9BCX - chains 2 and 6 of the 16 polymer chains in the assembly; structure by electron microscopy, 6.10 A resolution (low resolution: residue-level contacts below are approximate; hydrogen-bond / salt-bridge calls are withheld).

== Chain 2 ==
Name: DNA replication licensing factor MCM2
From: Saccharomyces cerevisiae
Notes: EC 3.6.4.12
Reference sequence: P29469 (MCM2_YEAST); residues 1-868 here = UniProt positions 1-868
Sequence (868 residues; row label = number of the first residue in the row):
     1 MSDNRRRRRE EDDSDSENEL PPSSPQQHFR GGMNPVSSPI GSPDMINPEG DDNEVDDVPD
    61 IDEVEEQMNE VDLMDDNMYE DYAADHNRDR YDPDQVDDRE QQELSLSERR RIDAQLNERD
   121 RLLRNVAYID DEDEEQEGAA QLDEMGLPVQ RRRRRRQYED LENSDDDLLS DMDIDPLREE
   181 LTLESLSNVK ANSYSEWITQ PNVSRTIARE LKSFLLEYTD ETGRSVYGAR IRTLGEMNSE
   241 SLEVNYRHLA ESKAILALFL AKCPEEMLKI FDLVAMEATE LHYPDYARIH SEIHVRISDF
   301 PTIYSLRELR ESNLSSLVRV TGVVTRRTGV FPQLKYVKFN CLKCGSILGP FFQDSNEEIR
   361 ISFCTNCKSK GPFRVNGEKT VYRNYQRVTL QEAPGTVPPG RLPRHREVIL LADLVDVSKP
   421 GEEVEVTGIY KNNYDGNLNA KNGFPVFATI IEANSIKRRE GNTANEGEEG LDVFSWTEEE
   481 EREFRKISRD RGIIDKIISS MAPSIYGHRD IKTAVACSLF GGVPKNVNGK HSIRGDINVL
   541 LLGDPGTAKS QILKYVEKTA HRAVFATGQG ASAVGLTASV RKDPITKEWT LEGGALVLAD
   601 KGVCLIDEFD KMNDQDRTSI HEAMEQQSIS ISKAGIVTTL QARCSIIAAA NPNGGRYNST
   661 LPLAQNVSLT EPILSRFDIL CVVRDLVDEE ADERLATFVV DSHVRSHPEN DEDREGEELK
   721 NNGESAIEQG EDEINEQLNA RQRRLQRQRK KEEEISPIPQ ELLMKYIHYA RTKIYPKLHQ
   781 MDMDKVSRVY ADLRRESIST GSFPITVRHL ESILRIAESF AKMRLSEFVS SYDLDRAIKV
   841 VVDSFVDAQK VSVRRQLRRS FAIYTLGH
Disordered / not traced: 1-181, 443-448, 460-475, 653-656, 707-736, 754-757

== Chain 6 ==
Name: DNA replication licensing factor MCM6
From: Saccharomyces cerevisiae
Notes: EC 3.6.4.12
Reference sequence: P53091 (MCM6_YEAST); residue numbers follow UniProt; this construct covers 1-1017
Sequence (1017 residues; numbered 1 to 1017; the number before each row is that of its first residue):
     1 MSSPFPADTP SSNRPSNSSP PPSSIGAGFG SSSGLDSQIG SRLHFPSSSQ PHVSNSQTGP
    61 FVNDSTQFSS QRLQTDGSAT NDMEGNEPAR SFKSRALNHV KKVDDVTGEK VREAFEQFLE
   121 DFSVQSTDTG EVEKVYRAQI EFMKIYDLNT IYIDYQHLSM RENGALAMAI SEQYYRFLPF
   181 LQKGLRRVVR KYAPELLNTS DSLKRSEGDE GQADEDEQQD DDMNGSSLPR DSGSSAAPGN
   241 GTSAMATRSI TTSTSPEQTE RVFQISFFNL PTVHRIRDIR SEKIGSLLSI SGTVTRTSEV
   301 RPELYKASFT CDMCRAIVDN VEQSFKYTEP TFCPNPSCEN RAFWTLNVTR SRFLDWQKVR
   361 IQENANEIPT GSMPRTLDVI LRGDSVERAK PGDRCKFTGV EIVVPDVTQL GLPGVKPSST
   421 LDTRGISKTT EGLNSGVTGL RSLGVRDLTY KISFLACHVI SIGSNIGASS PDANSNNRET
   481 ELQMAANLQA NNVYQDNERD QEVFLNSLSS DEINELKEMV KDEHIYDKLV RSIAPAVFGH
   541 EAVKKGILLQ MLGGVHKSTV EGIKLRGDIN ICVVGDPSTS KSQFLKYVVG FAPRSVYTSG
   601 KASSAAGLTA AVVRDEEGGD YTIEAGALML ADNGICCIDE FDKMDISDQV AIHEAMEQQT
   661 ISIAKAGIHA TLNARTSILA AANPVGGRYN RKLSLRGNLN MTAPIMSRFD LFFVILDDCN
   721 EKIDTELASH IVDLHMKRDE AIEPPFSAEQ LRRYIKYART FKPILTKEAR SYLVEKYKEL
   781 RKDDAQGFSR SSYRITVRQL ESMIRLSEAI ARANCVDEIT PSFIAEAYDL LRQSIIRVDV
   841 DDVEMDEEFD NIESQSHAAS GNNDDNDDGT GSGVITSEPP ADIEEGQSEA TARPGTSEKK
   901 KTTVTYDKYV SMMNMIVRKI AEVDREGAEE LTAVDIVDWY LLQKENDLGS LAEYWEERRL
   961 AFKVIKRLVK DRILMEIHGT RHNLRDLENE ENENNKTVYV IHPNCEVLDQ LEPQDSS
Disordered / not traced: 1-103, 200-258, 411-446, 466-495, 602-603, 841-902, 979-1017
Disulfides: Cys314-Cys333

== Chain 2 / chain 6 interface ==
Pairs across the interface (70):
  Arg310(2) - Glu387(6)
  Glu311(2) - Phe353(6)
  Glu311(2) - Leu354(6)
  Glu311(2) - Asp355(6)
  Glu357(2) - Leu346(6)
  Ser362(2) - Phe343(6)
  Gly400(2) - Thr671(6)
  Gly400(2) - Asn673(6)
  Arg401(2) - Lys390(6)
  Arg401(2) - Ala670(6)
  Arg401(2) - Thr671(6)
  Leu402(2) - Ala670(6)
  Pro403(2) - His669(6)
  Pro403(2) - Ala670(6)
  His405(2) - Glu299(6)
  Arg406(2) - Val300(6)
  Asn432(2) - Phe353(6)
  Tyr434(2) - Tyr327(6)
  Leu438(2) - Arg301(6)
  Leu438(2) - Trp356(6)
  Asn439(2) - Phe325(6)
  Asn439(2) - Lys326(6)
  Ala440(2) - Val407(6)
  Ala440(2) - Thr408(6)
  Lys441(2) - Glu617(6)
  Lys441(2) - Gly618(6)
  Asn442(2) - Arg301(6)
  Asn442(2) - Trp356(6)
  Asn442(2) - Lys358(6)
  Asn442(2) - Ile380(6)
  Thr449(2) - Val300(6)
  Thr449(2) - Pro302(6)
  Pro503(2) - Glu561(6)
  Ser504(2) - Thr559(6)
  Pro545(2) - Pro704(6)
  Pro545(2) - Arg798(6)
  Gly546(2) - Arg798(6)
  Ser550(2) - Glu657(6)
  Lys558(2) - Gly562(6)
  Phe565(2) - Ser662(6)
  Thr567(2) - Glu654(6)
  Thr567(2) - Ser662(6)
  Gln569(2) - Val650(6)
  Gly575(2) - Ala664(6)
  Arg581(2) - Ala666(6)
  Pro584(2) - Gly619(6)
  Glu592(2) - Ala666(6)
  Glu592(2) - Gly667(6)
  Glu608(2) - Val650(6)
  Glu608(2) - His653(6)
  Asp685(2) - Thr796(6)
  Asp685(2) - Val797(6)
  Leu686(2) - Arg781(6)
  Val687(2) - Arg781(6)
  Asp688(2) - Arg781(6)
  Glu689(2) - Lys778(6)
  Glu689(2) - Lys782(6)
  Asp692(2) - Tyr777(6)
  Asp692(2) - Arg781(6)
  Asp692(2) - Leu800(6)
  Ala696(2) - Leu800(6)
  Val700(2) - Leu765(6)
  Ser702(2) - Ser558(6)
  Ser702(2) - Thr559(6)
  His703(2) - Lys557(6)
  Val704(2) - Ile764(6)
  Ser706(2) - Lys557(6)
  Ser706(2) - Ser558(6)
  Gln748(2) - Val560(6)
  Glu752(2) - Val560(6)
Also at the interface, not in a pair above, chain 2 (58 interface residues in all): Ser195, Arg307, Pro399, Arg404, Tyr555, Ala566, Ala571, Gly593, Lys611, Asn651, Glu693, Val699
Also at the interface, not in a pair above, chain 6 (60 interface residues in all): Ser298, Val348, Thr349, Ile563, Asp620, Ala651, Val774, Ile795, Ile804

== In short ==
58 residues of chain 2 face 60 of chain 6 across their interface.
Chain 2 is DNA replication licensing factor MCM2 and chain 6 is DNA replication licensing factor MCM6, both
from Saccharomyces cerevisiae; the structure, Cryo-EM structure of the S. cerevisiae ORC-Cdc6-Mcm2-7-DNA
complex with a fully closed Mcm2-Mcm5 DNA entry gate, was determined by electron microscopy.
